5QZ7 - chains A and B; structure by X-ray diffraction, 1.48 A resolution.

[Chain A]
Protein: Pre-mRNA-splicing factor 8
Source organism: Saccharomyces cerevisiae (strain ATCC 204508 / S288c)
Notes: fragment: yPrp8 RNaseH
UniProtKB: P33334 (PRP8_YEAST); numbering as in UniProt (aligned over 1836-2090)
Amino-acid sequence (258 residues; each row starts with the number of its first residue):
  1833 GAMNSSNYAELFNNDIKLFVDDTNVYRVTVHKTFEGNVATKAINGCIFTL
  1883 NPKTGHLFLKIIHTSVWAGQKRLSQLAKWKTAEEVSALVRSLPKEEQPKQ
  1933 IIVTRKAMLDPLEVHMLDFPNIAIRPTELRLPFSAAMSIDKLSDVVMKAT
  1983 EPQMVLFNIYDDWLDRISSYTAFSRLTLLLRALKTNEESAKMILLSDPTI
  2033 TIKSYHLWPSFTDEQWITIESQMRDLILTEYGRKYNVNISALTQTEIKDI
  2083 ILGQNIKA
Unresolved in the structure: 2070-2090
Differences from the reference sequence: expression tag (1833-1835)

[Chain B]
Protein: A1 cistron-splicing factor AAR2
Source organism: Saccharomyces cerevisiae (strain ATCC 204508 / S288c)
Notes: fragment: GAMA - Aar2(1-152) - SSSSS - Aar2(171-317); engineered mutation(s): L153_D170delinsSSSSS
UniProtKB: P32357 (AAR2_YEAST); numbering as in UniProt; present here: 1-152, 171-317
Amino-acid sequence (308 residues; each row starts with the number of its first residue; note: 13 numbers in that range are skipped by the numbering (no residue carries them; nothing is unmodelled there); numbers below 1 keep their minus sign (Gly-3 is residue -3)):
    -3 GAMAMNTVPFTSAPIEVTIGIDQYSFNVKENQPFHGIKDIPIGHVHVIHF
    47 QHADNSSMRYGYWFDCRMGNFYIQYDPKDGLYKMMEERDGAKFENIVHNF
    97 KERQMMVSYPKIDEDDTWYNLTEFVQMDKIRKIVRKDENQFSYVDSSMTT
   147 VQENEL
   166 SSSSSDPAHSLNYTVINFKSREAIRPGHEMEDFLDKSYYLNTVMLQGIFK
   216 NSSNYFGELQFAFLNAMFFGNYGSSLQWHAMIELICSSATVPKHMLDKLD
   266 EILYYQIKTLPEQYSDILLNERVWNICLYSSFQKNSLHNTEKIMENKYPE
   316 LL
Unresolved in the structure: -3 to 0, 166-169
Differences from the reference sequence: expression tag (-3 to 0); linker (166-170)
Curated features (UniProtKB/Swiss-Prot):
  - region: Leu261 to Ile282 (Leucine-zipper)
  - modified residue: Ser253 (Phosphoserine), Thr274 (Phosphothreonine)

[Chain A / chain B interface]
Contacting residue pairs (17; chain A residue first):
  Gln1907(A) - Met195(B)
  Gln1907(A) - Leu199(B)
  Leu1908(A) - Met195(B)  hydrophobic
  Trp1911(A) - Glu194(B)
  Trp1911(A) - Met195(B)  hydrophobic
  Trp1911(A) - Phe198(B)  hydrophobic
  Asp1942(A) - Lys184(B)  salt bridge
  Asp1942(A) - Phe198(B)
  Glu1945(A) - Lys184(B)  salt bridge
  Val1946(A) - Ile189(B)  hydrophobic
  Val1946(A) - Glu194(B)
  Val1946(A) - Phe198(B)  hydrophobic
  His1947(A) - Glu194(B)  salt bridge
  Leu1949(A) - Lys184(B)
  Leu1949(A) - Ser185(B)
  Leu1949(A) - Arg186(B)
  Asp1950(A) - Arg186(B)  salt bridge

[In short]
Chain A and chain B form an interface of 9 and 8 residues respectively; the contacts include 4 salt bridges.
Polar pairs include Asp1942(A)-Lys184(B), Glu1945(A)-Lys184(B) and His1947(A)-Glu194(B).
Chain A is Pre-mRNA-splicing factor 8 and chain B is A1 cistron-splicing factor AAR2, both from Saccharomyces
cerevisiae (strain ATCC 204508 / S288c); the structure, PanDDA analysis group deposition -- Auto-refined data
of Aar2/RNaseH for ground state model 22, was determined by X-ray diffraction (same publication as 5QY1, 5QY2,
5QY3, 5QY4, 5QY5, 5QY6 and 128 further entries).
